PDB entry 3KJM | X-ray diffraction, 1.90 A resolution | chain A

Chain A:
Name: Cytokinin dehydrogenase 1
From: Zea mays
Notes: EC 1.5.99.12
UniProt: Q9T0N8 (CKX1_MAIZE); residue numbers follow UniProt; this construct covers 19-534
Sequence (516 residues; numbered 19 to 534; the number before each row is that of its first residue):
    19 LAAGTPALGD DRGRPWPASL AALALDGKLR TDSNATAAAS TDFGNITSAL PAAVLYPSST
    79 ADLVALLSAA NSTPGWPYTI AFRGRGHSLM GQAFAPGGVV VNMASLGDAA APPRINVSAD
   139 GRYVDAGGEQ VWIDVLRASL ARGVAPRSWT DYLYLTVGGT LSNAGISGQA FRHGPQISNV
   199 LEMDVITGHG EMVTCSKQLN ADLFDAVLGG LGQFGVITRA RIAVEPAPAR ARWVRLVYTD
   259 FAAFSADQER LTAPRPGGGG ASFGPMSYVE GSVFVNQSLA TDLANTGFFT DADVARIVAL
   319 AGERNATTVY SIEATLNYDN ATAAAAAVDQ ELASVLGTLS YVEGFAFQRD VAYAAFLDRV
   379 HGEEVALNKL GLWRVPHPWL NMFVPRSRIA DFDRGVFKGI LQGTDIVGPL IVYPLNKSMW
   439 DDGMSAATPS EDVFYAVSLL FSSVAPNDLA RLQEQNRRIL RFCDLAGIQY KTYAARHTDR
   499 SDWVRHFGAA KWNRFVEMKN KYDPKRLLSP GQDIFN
Not modelled in the structure: 19-32, 127-128, 275-278
Sequence notes: engineered mutation Ala-492 (Leu in Q9T0N8)
Swiss-Prot annotation at these positions:
  - binding site (FAD): Phe-100, Gly-102, Arg-103, Gly-104, Ser-106, Gln-110, Asp-169, Thr-174, Ser-180, Ile-184, Ile-235, Tyr-491, Ser-527, Gln-530
  - binding site (N(6)-dimethylallyladenine): Asp-169, Glu-381
  - binding site (trans-zeatin): Asp-169, Glu-381, Ser-456
  - modified residue: His-105 (Pros-8alpha-FAD histidine)
  - glycosylation (N-linked (GlcNAc...) asparagine): Asn-52, Asn-63, Asn-89, Asn-134, Asn-294, Asn-323, Asn-338, Asn-434
Covalently attached groups: N-acetylglucosamine (NAG) linked to Asn-63, Asn-134, Asn-294, Asn-323; flavin-adenine dinucleotide (FAD) linked to His-105
Residues lining bound ligands:
  - 1-(2-chloropyridin-4-yl)-3-phenylurea (245): Leu-107, Asp-169, Ile-184, Val-378, Leu-388, Leu-390, Trp-397, Asn-399, Pro-427, Ile-429, Ser-456, Leu-458, Tyr-491, Ala-492
  - FAD (flavin-adenine dinucleotide): Phe-61, Ala-99, Phe-100, Arg-101, Gly-102, Arg-103, Gly-104, Ser-106, Gln-110, Ala-111, Met-121, Gly-146, Thr-168, Asp-169, Tyr-170, Leu-173, Thr-174, Gly-176, Gly-177, Thr-178, Ser-180, Asn-181, Gly-183, Ile-184, Leu-229, Gly-230, Gly-233, Val-234, Ile-235, Leu-390, Trp-397, Tyr-491, Ser-527, Gln-530

Summary:
Ligands of chain A: 1-(2-chloropyridin-4-yl)-3-phenylurea. Flavin-adenine dinucleotide is covalently linked to
His-105. N-acetylglucosamine is covalently linked to Asn-63, Asn-134, Asn-294 and Asn-323. From UniProt: 14
FAD-binding residues, N(6)-dimethylallyladenine-binding residues Asp-169 and Glu-381 and 3
trans-zeatin-binding residues.
Chain A is Cytokinin dehydrogenase 1 (Zea mays); the structure, Leu492Ala mutant of Maize cytokinin
oxidase/dehydrogenase complexed with phenylurea inhibitor CPPU, was determined by X-ray diffraction (same
publication as 2QKN and 2QPM).
